2RB5 - chain A; structure by X-ray diffraction, 1.03 A resolution.

# Chain A
Name: Putative uncharacterized protein
Source organism: Bacteroides thetaiotaomicron
UniProt: Q8A090 (Q8A090_BACTN); residue numbers follow UniProt; this construct covers 1-261
Chain sequence (261 residues; each row starts with the number of its first residue):
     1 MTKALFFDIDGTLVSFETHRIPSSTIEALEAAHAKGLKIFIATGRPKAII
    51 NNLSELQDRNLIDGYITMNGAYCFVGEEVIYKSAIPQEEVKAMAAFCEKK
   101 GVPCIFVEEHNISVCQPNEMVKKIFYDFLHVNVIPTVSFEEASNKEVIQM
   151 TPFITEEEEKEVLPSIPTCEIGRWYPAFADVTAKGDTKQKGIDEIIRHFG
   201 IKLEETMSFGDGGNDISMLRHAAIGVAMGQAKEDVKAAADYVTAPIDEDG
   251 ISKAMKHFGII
Metal / ion sites: Mg2+: Asp8, Asp10, Asp211 (together with trioxido(oxo)tungsten); trioxido(oxo)tungsten W near Asp8 (its only coordinating residue here)
Small-molecule neighbours: trioxido(oxo)tungsten (WO6): Asp8, Ile9, Asp10, Thr43, Gly44, Arg45, Trp174, Lys188, Asp211, Asn214
Reported in the primary citation:
  - binding site for trioxido(oxo)tungsten: Asp8, Ile9, Asp10, Thr43, Gly44, Lys188, Asn214
  - catalytic residues: Asp10
  - mutagenesis - D10A: unchanged binding to trioxido(oxo)tungsten
  - contacts within the chain: Asp10-Arg45 (salt bridge)
  - mutagenesis - D10A, R45K: decreased catalytic activity
  - mutagenesis - R45A (kcat < 1 x 10-5 s-1): abolished catalytic activity
  - mutagenesis - D10A: unchanged catalytic activity on tungstate

# Overview
Ligands of chain A: trioxido(oxo)tungsten. Asp8, Asp10 and Asp211 form the Mg2+ site. The paper reports the
catalytic residue Asp10; D10A and R45K reduce catalytic activity.
Chain A is Putative uncharacterized protein (Bacteroides thetaiotaomicron); the structure, X-ray
Crystallographic Structures Show Conservation of a Trigonal-Bipyramidal Intermediate in a Phosphoryl-transfer
Superfamily, was determined by X-ray diffraction (same publication as 2RAR, 2RAV and 2RBK).
